PDB entry 3MMJ | X-ray diffraction, 1.60 A resolution | chains A and B

== Chain A (and B) ==
Name: Myo-inositol hexaphosphate phosphohydrolase
Organism: Selenomonas ruminantium
Notes: chain B of this document is another copy of the same molecule, construct and numbering; everything in this record applies to it too
UniProtKB: Q7WUJ1 (Q7WUJ1_SELRU); residue numbers follow UniProt; this construct covers 33-346
Sequence (314 residues; each row starts with the number of its first residue):
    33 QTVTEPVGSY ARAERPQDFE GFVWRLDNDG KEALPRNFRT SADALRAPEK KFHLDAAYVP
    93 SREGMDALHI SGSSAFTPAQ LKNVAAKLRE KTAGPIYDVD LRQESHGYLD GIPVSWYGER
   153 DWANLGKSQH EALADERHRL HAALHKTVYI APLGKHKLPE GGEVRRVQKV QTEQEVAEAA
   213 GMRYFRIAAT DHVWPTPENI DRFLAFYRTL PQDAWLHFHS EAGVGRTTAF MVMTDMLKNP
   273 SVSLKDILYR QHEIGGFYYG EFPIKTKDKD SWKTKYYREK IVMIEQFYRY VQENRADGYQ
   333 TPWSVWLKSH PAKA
Sequence notes: engineered mutation Ser-252 (Cys in Q7WUJ1)
Residues lining bound ligands: inositol hexakisphosphate (IHP): Arg-57, Arg-68, Asp-153, Lys-189, Asp-223, His-224, Ser-252, Glu-253, Ala-254, Gly-255, Val-256, Gly-257, Arg-258, Phe-289, Lys-305, Tyr-309, Lys-312
From the paper describing this entry:
  - mutagenesis - C252S: abolished catalytic activity
  - catalytic residues: Asp-223
  - binding site for inositol hexakisphosphate: Arg-57, Asp-153, Lys-189, Asp-223, His-224, Ser-252, Glu-253, Ala-254, Gly-255, Val-256, Gly-257, Arg-258, Lys-305, Tyr-309, Lys-312
  - conformationally variable residues (side-chain flip): Arg-68

== Interface between chain A and chain B ==
Residue-residue contacts (24):
  Gln-49(A) with Arg-198(B), hydrogen bond (backbone-side chain)
  Glu-52(A) with Thr-179(B), hydrogen bond; Arg-198(B), salt bridge
  Phe-54(A) with Tyr-181(B), hydrophobic; Val-196(B), hydrophobic
  Glu-151(A) with Val-196(B)
  Thr-179(A) with Glu-52(B), hydrogen bond
  Tyr-181(A) with Phe-54(B), hydrophobic; Pro-191(B)
  Leu-190(A) with Gly-193(B); Gly-194(B); Val-196(B), hydrophobic
  Pro-191(A) with Tyr-181(B); Glu-192(B); Gly-193(B), hydrogen bond (backbone-backbone)
  Glu-192(A) with Pro-191(B)
  Gly-193(A) with Leu-190(B); Pro-191(B), hydrogen bond (backbone-backbone)
  Gly-194(A) with Leu-190(B)
  Val-196(A) with Phe-54(B), hydrophobic; Glu-151(B); Leu-190(B), hydrophobic
  Arg-198(A) with Gln-49(B); Glu-52(B)
Other interface residues (no listed pair), chain A (14 interface residues in all): Lys-187

== In short ==
14 residues of chain A face 13 of chain B across their interface; the contacts include 5 hydrogen bonds and 1
salt bridge. Polar pairs include Glu-52(A)/Arg-198(B), Gln-49(A)/Arg-198(B) and Glu-52(A)/Thr-179(B). Ligands
of chain A: inositol hexakisphosphate. From the paper: the catalytic residue Asp-223(A); C252S of chain A
abolishes catalytic activity.
Chain A and chain B are both Myo-inositol hexaphosphate phosphohydrolase (Selenomonas ruminantium); the
structure, Structure of the PTP-like phytase from Selenomonas ruminantium in complex with myo-inositol
hexakisphosphate, was determined by X-ray diffraction, deposited together with 3MOZ.
